Entry 3QS5 (X-ray diffraction, 2.60 A resolution); this record covers chain A.

# Chain A
Name: Na(+):neurotransmitter symporter (Snf family)
Organism: Aquifex aeolicus
UniProt: O67854 (O67854_AQUAE); numbering as in UniProt (aligned over 1-513)
Sequence (519 residues; numbered 1 to 519; the number before each row is that of its first residue):
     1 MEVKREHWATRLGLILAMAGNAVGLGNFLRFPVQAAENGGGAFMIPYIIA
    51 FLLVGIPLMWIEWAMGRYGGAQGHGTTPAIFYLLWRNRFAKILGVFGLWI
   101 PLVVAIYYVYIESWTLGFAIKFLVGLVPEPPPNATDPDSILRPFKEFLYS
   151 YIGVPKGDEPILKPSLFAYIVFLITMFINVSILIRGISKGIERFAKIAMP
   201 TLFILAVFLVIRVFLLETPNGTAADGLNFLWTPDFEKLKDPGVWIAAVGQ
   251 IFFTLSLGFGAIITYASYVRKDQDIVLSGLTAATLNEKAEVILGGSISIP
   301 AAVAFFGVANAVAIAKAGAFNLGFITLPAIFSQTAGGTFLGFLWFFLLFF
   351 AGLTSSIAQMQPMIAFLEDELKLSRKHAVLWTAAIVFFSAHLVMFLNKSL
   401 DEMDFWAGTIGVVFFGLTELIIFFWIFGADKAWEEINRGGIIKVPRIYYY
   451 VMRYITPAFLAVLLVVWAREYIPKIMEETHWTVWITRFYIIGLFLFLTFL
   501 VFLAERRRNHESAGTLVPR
Unresolved in the structure: 1-4, 133-134, 516-519
Sequence notes: engineered mutation Gln-359 (Ile in O67854); expression tag (514-519)
Metal / ion sites: Na+ site 1: Gly-20, Val-23, Ala-351, Thr-354, Ser-355; Na+ site 2: Ala-22, Asn-27, Thr-254, Asn-286 (together with tryptophan)
Small-molecule neighbours: tryptophan (TRP): Asn-21, Ala-22, Val-23, Gly-24, Leu-25, Gly-26, Asn-27, Tyr-108, Phe-253, Thr-254, Ser-256, Phe-259, Ala-261, Ser-355, Ala-358, Gln-359
What the authors report for this chain:
  - contacts within the chain: Arg-30/Asp-404 (water-mediated contact), Tyr-108/Gln-359, Asn-21/Tyr-265
  - binding site for tryptophan: Asn-21
  - conformationally variable residues (side-chain flip): Asn-21

# In short
Bound to chain A: tryptophan. Gly-20, Val-23, Ala-351, Thr-354 and Ser-355 form the Na+ site 1. Ala-22,
Asn-27, Thr-254 and Asn-286 form the Na+ site 2. From the paper: a binding site for tryptophan at Asn-21;
conformational variability at Asn-21.
Chain A is Na(+):neurotransmitter symporter (Snf family) (Aquifex aeolicus); the structure, Crystal structure
of LeuT mutant I359Q bound to sodium and L-tryptophan, was determined by X-ray diffraction, deposited together
with 3QS4 and 3QS6.
